8T5B - chains A and B of the 4 polymer chains in the assembly; structure by X-ray diffraction, 2.08 A resolution.

# Chain A (and B)
Protein: Integrase
Source organism: Human immunodeficiency virus 1
Notes: EC 2.7.7.-, 3.1.-.-; chain B of this document is another copy of the same molecule, construct and numbering; everything in this record applies to it too
UniProtKB: P12497 (POL_HV1N5); residues 57-211 here correspond to UniProt positions 1204-1358 (UniProt number = residue number + 1147)
Amino-acid sequence (155 residues; each row starts with the number of its first residue):
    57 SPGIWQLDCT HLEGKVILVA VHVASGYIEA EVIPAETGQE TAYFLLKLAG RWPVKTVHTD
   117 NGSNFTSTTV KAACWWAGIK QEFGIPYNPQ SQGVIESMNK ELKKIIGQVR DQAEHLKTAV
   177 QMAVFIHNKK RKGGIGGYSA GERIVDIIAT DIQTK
Disordered / not traced: 145-148, 211 (chain B: 141-147)
Sequence notes: conflict K185 (Phe1332 in P12497)
UniProt features mapped onto this chain:
  - binding site (Mg(2+)): D64, D116, E152
Ion coordination: Mg2+: D64, D116
Residues lining bound ligands:
  - QD6 ((2S)-tert-butoxy{4-(4-chlorophenyl)-2,6-dimethyl-1-[(1-methyl-1H-pyrazol-4-yl)methyl]-1H-pyrrolo[2,3-b]pyridin-5-yl}acetic acid), molecule 1: Q95, Y99, L102, S123, T124, T125, A128, A129, W132
  - QD6, molecule 2: Q168, A169, E170, H171, K173, T174, M178
From the paper describing this entry:
  - binding site for QD6: A128, E170, H171, T174

# How chain A and chain B interact
Contacting residue pairs (56; chain A residue first):
  Y83(A) - R107(B)
  E85(A) - R107(B)  salt bridge
  A86(A) - R107(B)  hydrogen bond (backbone-side chain)
  E87(A) - Y99(B)  hydrogen bond
  E87(A) - K103(B)  salt bridge
  Y99(A) - E87(B)  hydrogen bond
  Y99(A) - K173(B)
  Y99(A) - Q177(B)  hydrogen bond
  K103(A) - E87(B)  salt bridge
  K103(A) - Q177(B)
  A105(A) - F181(B)
  A105(A) - K185(B)  hydrogen bond (backbone-side chain)
  G106(A) - F181(B)
  G106(A) - N184(B)  hydrogen bond (backbone-side chain)
  R107(A) - Y83(B)
  R107(A) - E85(B)  salt bridge
  R107(A) - R107(B)
  R107(A) - W108(B)
  R107(A) - Q177(B)  hydrogen bond
  R107(A) - V180(B)
  W108(A) - R107(B)
  W108(A) - W108(B)  hydrophobic
  W108(A) - K185(B)  hydrogen bond (backbone-side chain)
  P109(A) - K185(B)
  W132(A) - Q168(B)  hydrogen bond
  W132(A) - M178(B)  hydrophobic
  W132(A) - F181(B)  hydrophobic
  A133(A) - F181(B)  hydrophobic
  Q168(A) - W132(B)  hydrogen bond
  K173(A) - Y99(B)
  T174(A) - L102(B)
  Q177(A) - Y99(B)  hydrogen bond
  Q177(A) - K103(B)
  Q177(A) - R107(B)  hydrogen bond
  M178(A) - W132(B)
  V180(A) - R107(B)
  F181(A) - A105(B)
  F181(A) - G106(B)
  F181(A) - W132(B)  hydrophobic
  F181(A) - A133(B)  hydrophobic
  N184(A) - G106(B)  hydrogen bond (side chain-backbone)
  K185(A) - A105(B)  hydrogen bond (side chain-backbone)
  K185(A) - W108(B)
  R187(A) - K211(B)
  Y194(A) - I208(B)  hydrophobic
  E198(A) - I208(B)
  V201(A) - V201(B)
  V201(A) - I204(B)  hydrophobic
  V201(A) - A205(B)
  I204(A) - V201(B)  hydrophobic
  A205(A) - V201(B)
  A205(A) - A205(B)  hydrophobic
  I208(A) - Y194(B)  hydrophobic
  I208(A) - E198(B)
  I208(A) - V201(B)  hydrophobic
  Q209(A) - D202(B)
Other interface residues (no listed pair), chain A (34 interface residues in all): Q95, L102, H171, I182
Other interface residues (no listed pair), chain B (34 interface residues in all): A86, Q95, P109, H171, T174, I182

# Summary
Chain A and chain B each contribute 34 residues to their interface, with 14 hydrogen bonds and 4 salt bridges.
Among the polar pairs are E85(A)-R107(B), E87(A)-K103(B) and A86(A)-R107(B). Ligands of chain A: compound QD6.
From the paper: a binding site for QD6 at A128(A), E170(A) and H171(A) among others.
Both chains are Integrase (Human immunodeficiency virus 1). Entry 8T5B (HIV-1 Integrase Catalytic Core Domain
and C-Terminal Domain in Complex with Allosteric Integrase Inhibitor EKC-110) was determined by X-ray
diffraction, deposited together with 8T52, 8T5A, 8S9Q and 8D3S.
